8V43 - chains P and d of the 42 polymer chains in the assembly; structure by electron microscopy, 6.10 A resolution (low resolution: residue-level contacts below are approximate; hydrogen-bond / salt-bridge calls are withheld).

== Chain P ==
Molecule: Sheath (CD1363)
Organism: Clostridioides difficile
UniProtKB: A0A9Q7ZU73 (A0A9Q7ZU73_CLODI); numbering as in UniProt (aligned over 1-354)
Chain sequence (354 residues; each row starts with the number of its first residue):
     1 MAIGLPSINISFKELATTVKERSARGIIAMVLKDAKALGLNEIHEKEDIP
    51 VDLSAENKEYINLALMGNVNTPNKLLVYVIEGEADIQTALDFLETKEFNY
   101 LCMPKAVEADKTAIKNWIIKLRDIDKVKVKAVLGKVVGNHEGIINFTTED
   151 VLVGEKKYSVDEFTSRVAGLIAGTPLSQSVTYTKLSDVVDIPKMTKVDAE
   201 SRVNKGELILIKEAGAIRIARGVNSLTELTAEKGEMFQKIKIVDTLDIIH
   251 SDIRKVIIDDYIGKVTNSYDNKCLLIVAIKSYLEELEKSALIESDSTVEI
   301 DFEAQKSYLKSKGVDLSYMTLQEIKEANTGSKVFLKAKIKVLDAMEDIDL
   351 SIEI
Not modelled in the structure: 1-5, 354

== Chain d ==
Molecule: Sheath initiator (CD1370)
Organism: Clostridioides difficile
UniProtKB: A0A069AE46 (A0A069AE46_CLODI); residue numbers follow UniProt; this construct covers 1-142
Chain sequence (142 residues; numbered 1 to 142; the number before each row is that of its first residue):
     1 MSTIFPFIGVPEDYILPKTEELPIFREVAWDFEKDEPILEKGDFKIIEKK
    51 EALKVWIYKCIKTNRYEHEIYSLEYGTELSELIGQKYTKGLTESEASRFI
   101 KEALLINPYILEVNVKSANFNRDILSANVKVSTIYGEVEINV
Not modelled in the structure: 1-15, 136-142

== How chain P and chain d interact ==
Pairs across the interface - 7 pairs, chain P then chain d:
  Asn9(P) - Lys62(d)
  Ile10(P) - Lys62(d)
  Phe12(P) - Ile57(d)
  Phe12(P) - Tyr58(d)
  Phe12(P) - Ile61(d)
  Lys13(P) - Glu33(d)
  Glu14(P) - Lys54(d)

== Summary ==
5 residues of chain P face 6 of chain d across their interface.
Here chain P is Sheath (CD1363) and chain d is Sheath initiator (CD1370), both from Clostridioides difficile.
Entry 8V43 (CryoEM Structure of Diffocin - postcontracted - Baseplate - final state) was determined by
electron microscopy (same publication as 8V3T, 8V3W, 8V3X, 8V3Z, 8V40 and 8V41).
